Entry 2GGK (X-ray diffraction, 2.30 A resolution); this record covers chains A and C of the 4 polymer chains in the assembly.

# Chain A (and C)
Protein: N-carbamoyl-D-amino acid amidohydrolase
From: Agrobacterium tumefaciens
Notes: EC 3.5.1.77; chain C of this document is another copy of the same molecule, construct and numbering; everything in this record applies to it too
UniProt: Q44185 (DCAS_AGRTU); residue numbers follow UniProt; this construct covers 1-304
Amino-acid sequence (304 residues; numbered 1 to 304; the number before each row is that of its first residue):
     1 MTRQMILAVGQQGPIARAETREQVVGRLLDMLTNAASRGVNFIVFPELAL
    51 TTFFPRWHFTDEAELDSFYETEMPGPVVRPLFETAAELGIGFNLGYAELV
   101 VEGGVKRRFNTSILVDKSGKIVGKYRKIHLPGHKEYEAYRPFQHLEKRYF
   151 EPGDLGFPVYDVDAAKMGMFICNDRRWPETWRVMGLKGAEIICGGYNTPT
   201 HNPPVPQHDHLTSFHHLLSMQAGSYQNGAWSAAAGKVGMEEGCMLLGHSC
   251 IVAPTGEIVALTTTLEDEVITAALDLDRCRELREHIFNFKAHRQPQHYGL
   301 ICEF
Unresolved in the structure: 1-2
Differences from the reference sequence: engineered mutation C302 (Ala in Q44185)
Curated features (UniProtKB/Swiss-Prot):
  - active site: E47, K127, C172
  - mutagenesis: H129 (H129A/N/R: No activity), H144 (H144A: 5% activity of wild-type), H215 (H215A: 17% activity of wild-type)
Reported in the primary citation:
  - mutagenesis - P295C/F304C, A302C (2.5-fold): increased stability
  - mutagenesis - A302C (3.3-fold): increased catalytic activity on at 65 8C
  - mutagenesis - P295C/F304C: increased catalytic activity on from 55 8C to 70 8C
  - mutagenesis - P178C: unchanged stability
  - catalytic residues: E47, K127, C172 (citing earlier work)

# How chain A and chain C interact
Contacting residue pairs (6):
  Q207(A) - L265(C)
  H210(A) - H248(C)
  L211(A) - H248(C)
  H248(A) - H210(C)
  H248(A) - L211(C)
  L265(A) - Q207(C)
Also at the interface, not in a pair above, chain A (8 interface residues in all): S213, M244, L246
Also at the interface, not in a pair above, chain C (8 interface residues in all): P206, S213, L246

# Overview
Chain A and chain C each contribute 8 residues to their interface. Curated annotation (UniProt) lists 3
active-site residues and 3 mutagenesis sites on chain A. From the paper: catalytic residues E47(A), K127(A)
and C172(A); P295C/F304C and A302C of chain A increase stability.
Chain A and chain C are both N-carbamoyl-D-amino acid amidohydrolase (Agrobacterium tumefaciens); the
structure, The mutant A302C of Agrobacterium radiobacter N-carbamoyl-D-amino-acid amidohydrolase, was
determined by X-ray diffraction (same publication as 2GGG, 2GGH, 2GGI, 2GGJ and 2GGL).
